PDB entry 3S15 | X-ray diffraction, 3.30 A resolution | chains A and T of the 12 polymer chains in the assembly

Chain A:
Molecule: DNA-directed RNA polymerase II subunit RPB1
From: Saccharomyces cerevisiae
Notes: EC 2.7.7.6
Reference sequence: P04050 (RPB1_YEAST); residues 1-1733 here = UniProt positions 1-1733
Chain sequence (1733 residues; row label = number of the first residue in the row):
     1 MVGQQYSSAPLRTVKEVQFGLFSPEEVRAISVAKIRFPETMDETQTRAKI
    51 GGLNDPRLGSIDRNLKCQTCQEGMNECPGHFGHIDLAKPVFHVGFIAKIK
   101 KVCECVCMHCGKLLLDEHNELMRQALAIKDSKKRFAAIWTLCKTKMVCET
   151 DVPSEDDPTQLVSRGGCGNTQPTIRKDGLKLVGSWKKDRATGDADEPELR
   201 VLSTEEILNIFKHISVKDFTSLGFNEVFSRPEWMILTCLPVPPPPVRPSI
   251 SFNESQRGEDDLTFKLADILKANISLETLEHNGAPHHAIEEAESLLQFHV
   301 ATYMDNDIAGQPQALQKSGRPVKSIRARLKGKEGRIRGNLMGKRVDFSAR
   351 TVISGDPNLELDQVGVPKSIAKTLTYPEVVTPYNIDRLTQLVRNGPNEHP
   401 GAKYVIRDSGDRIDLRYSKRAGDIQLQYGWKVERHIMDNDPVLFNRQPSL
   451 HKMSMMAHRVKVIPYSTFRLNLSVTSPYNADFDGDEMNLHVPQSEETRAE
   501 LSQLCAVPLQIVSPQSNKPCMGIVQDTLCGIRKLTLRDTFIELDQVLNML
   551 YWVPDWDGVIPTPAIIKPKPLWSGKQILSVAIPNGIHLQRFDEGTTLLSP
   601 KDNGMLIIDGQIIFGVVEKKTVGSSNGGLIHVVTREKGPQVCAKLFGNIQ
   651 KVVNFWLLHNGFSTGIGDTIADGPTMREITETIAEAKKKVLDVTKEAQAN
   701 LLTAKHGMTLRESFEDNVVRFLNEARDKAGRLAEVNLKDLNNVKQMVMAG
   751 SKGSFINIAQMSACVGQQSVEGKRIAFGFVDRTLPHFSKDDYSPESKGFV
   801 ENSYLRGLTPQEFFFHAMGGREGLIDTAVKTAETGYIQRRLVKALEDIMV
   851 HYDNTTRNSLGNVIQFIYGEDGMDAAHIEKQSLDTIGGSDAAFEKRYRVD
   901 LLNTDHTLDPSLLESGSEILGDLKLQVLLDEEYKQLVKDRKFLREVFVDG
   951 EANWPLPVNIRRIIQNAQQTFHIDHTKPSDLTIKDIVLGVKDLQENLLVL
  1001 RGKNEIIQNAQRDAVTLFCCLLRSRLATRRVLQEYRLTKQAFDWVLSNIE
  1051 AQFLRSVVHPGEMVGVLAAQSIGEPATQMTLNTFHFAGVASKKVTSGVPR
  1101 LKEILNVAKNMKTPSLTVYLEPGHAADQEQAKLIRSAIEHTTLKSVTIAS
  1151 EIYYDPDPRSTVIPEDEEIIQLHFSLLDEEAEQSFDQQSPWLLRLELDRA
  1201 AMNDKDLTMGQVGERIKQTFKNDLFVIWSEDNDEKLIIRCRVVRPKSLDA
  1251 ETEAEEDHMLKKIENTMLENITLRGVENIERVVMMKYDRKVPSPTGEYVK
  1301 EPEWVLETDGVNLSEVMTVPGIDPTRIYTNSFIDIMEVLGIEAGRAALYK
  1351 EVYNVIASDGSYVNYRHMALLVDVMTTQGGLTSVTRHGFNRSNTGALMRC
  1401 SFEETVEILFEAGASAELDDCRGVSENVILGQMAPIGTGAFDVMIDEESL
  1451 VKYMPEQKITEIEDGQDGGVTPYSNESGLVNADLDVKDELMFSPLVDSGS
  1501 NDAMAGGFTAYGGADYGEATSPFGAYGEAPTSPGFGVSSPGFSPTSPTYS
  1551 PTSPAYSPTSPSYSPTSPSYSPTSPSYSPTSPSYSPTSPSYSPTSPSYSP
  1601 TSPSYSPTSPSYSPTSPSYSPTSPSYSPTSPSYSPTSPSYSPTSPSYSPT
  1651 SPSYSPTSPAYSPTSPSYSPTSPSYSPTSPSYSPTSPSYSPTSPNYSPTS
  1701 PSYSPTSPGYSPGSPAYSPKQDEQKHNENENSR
Unresolved in the structure: 1-2, 155-160, 187-198, 1177-1186, 1244-1253, 1446-1733
Metal / ion sites: Zn2+ site 1: Cys-67, Cys-70, Cys-77, His-80; Zn2+ site 2: Cys-107, Cys-110, Cys-148, Cys-167; Mg2+: Asp-481, Asp-483, Asp-485 (shared with 1 residue of chain R)
Swiss-Prot annotation at these positions:
  - region: Pro-248 to Asp-260 (Lid loop), Asn-306 to Lys-323 (Rudder loop), Pro-810 to Glu-822 (Bridging helix)
  - binding site (Zn(2+)): Cys-67, Cys-70, Cys-77, His-80, Cys-107, Cys-110, Cys-148, Cys-167
  - binding site (Mg(2+)): Asp-481, Asp-483, Asp-485
  - modified residue: Thr-1471 (Phosphothreonine)
  - cross-link (Glycyl lysine isopeptide (Lys-Gly)): Lys-695 (interchain with G-Cter in ubiquitin), Lys-1246 (interchain with G-Cter in ubiquitin), Lys-1350 (interchain with G-Cter in ubiquitin)

Chain T:
Molecule: 29-nt DNA strand
Sequence (29 nucleotides; row label = number of the first residue in the row):
     1 CTACCGATAAGCAGACGATCCTCTCGATG
Unresolved in the structure: 1-15, 29

Interface between chain A and chain T:
Contacting residue pairs (21; chain A residue first):
  Lys-330(A) / DG17(T)  phosphate contact
  Lys-332(A) / DA18(T)  phosphate contact
  Lys-332(A) / DC20(T)  salt bridge to the phosphate
  Lys-332(A) / DC21(T)  salt bridge to the phosphate
  Arg-337(A) / DA18(T)  salt bridge to the phosphate
  Arg-344(A) / DT22(T)  salt bridge to the phosphate
  Arg-350(A) / DT22(T)  sugar contact
  Gln-447(A) / DC21(T)  sugar contact
  Pro-448(A) / DT19(T)  base contact
  Pro-448(A) / DC20(T)  base contact
  Thr-831(A) / DT19(T)  sugar contact
  Ala-832(A) / DT19(T)  sugar contact
  Gly-835(A) / DT19(T)  sugar contact
  Tyr-836(A) / DG17(T)  sugar contact
  Tyr-836(A) / DA18(T)  sugar contact
  Arg-1386(A) / DC16(T)  base contact
  Arg-1386(A) / DG17(T)  hydrogen bond to the base
  Glu-1403(A) / DG17(T)  phosphate contact
  Glu-1404(A) / DC16(T)  sugar contact
  Glu-1404(A) / DG17(T)  hydrogen bond to the phosphate
  Glu-1407(A) / DC16(T)  sugar contact
Also at the interface, not in a pair above, chain A (17 interface residues in all): Glu-486, Arg-839

Summary:
The interface between chain A and chain T involves 17 residues on one side and 7 on the other; the contacts
include 2 hydrogen bonds and 4 salt bridges. Polar contacts include Arg-1386(A)/DG17(T), Glu-1404(A)/DG17(T)
and Lys-332(A)/DC20(T).
Chain A is DNA-directed RNA polymerase II subunit RPB1 (Saccharomyces cerevisiae) and chain T is a 29-nt DNA
strand; the structure, RNA Polymerase II Initiation Complex with a 7-nt RNA, was determined by X-ray
diffraction together with 3RZD, 3RZO, 3S14, 3S16, 3S17, 3S1M and 5 further entries from the same study.
